PDB entry 7PFD | electron microscopy, 4.40 A resolution (low resolution: residue-level contacts below are approximate; hydrogen-bond / salt-bridge calls are withheld) | chains G and J of the 11 polymer chains in the assembly

# Chain G
Protein: Histone H2A type 1-B/E
Organism: Homo sapiens
Reference sequence: P04908 (H2A1B_HUMAN); residues 0-129 here correspond to UniProt positions 1-130 (UniProt number = residue number + 1)
Chain sequence (147 residues; numbered -17 to 129; the number before each row is that of its first residue; numbers below 1 keep their minus sign (His-17 is residue -17)):
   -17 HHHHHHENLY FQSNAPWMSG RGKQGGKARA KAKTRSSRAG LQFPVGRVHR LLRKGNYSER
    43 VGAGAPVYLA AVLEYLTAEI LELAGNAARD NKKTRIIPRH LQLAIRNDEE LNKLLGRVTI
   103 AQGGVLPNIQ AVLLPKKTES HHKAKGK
Unresolved in the structure: -17 to 9, 119-129
Construct notes: expression tag (-17 to -1)
UniProt features mapped onto this chain:
  - modified residue: Ser1 (N-acetylserine), Arg3 (Citrulline), Lys5 (N6-(2-hydroxyisobutyryl)lysine), Lys9 (N6-(2-hydroxyisobutyryl)lysine), Lys13 (N6-(beta-hydroxybutyryl)lysine), Lys36 (N6-(2-hydroxyisobutyryl)lysine), Lys74 (N6-(2-hydroxyisobutyryl)lysine), Lys75 (N6-(2-hydroxyisobutyryl)lysine), Lys95 (N6-(2-hydroxyisobutyryl)lysine), Gln104 (N5-methylglutamine), Lys118 (N6-(2-hydroxyisobutyryl)lysine), Lys119 (N6-crotonyllysine), Thr120 (Phosphothreonine), Lys125 (N6-crotonyllysine)
  - cross-link (Glycyl lysine isopeptide (Lys-Gly)): Lys13 (interchain with G-Cter in ubiquitin), Lys15 (interchain with G-Cter in ubiquitin), Lys119 (interchain with G-Cter in ubiquitin)

# Chain J
Molecule: 172-nt DNA strand
Organism: synthetic construct
Sequence (172 nucleotides; each row starts with the number of its first residue):
   602 CTTAATACTT ACATGACAGG ATGTATATAT CTGACACGTG CCTGGAGACT AGGGAGTAAT
   662 CCCCTTGGCG GTTAAAACGC GGGGGACAGC GCGTACGTGC GTTTAAGCGG TGCTAGAGCT
   722 GTCTACGACC AATTGAGCGG CCTCGGCACC GGGATTCTCC AGTATGGCGG CC

# Interface between chain G and chain J
Residue-residue contacts - 17 pairs, chain G then chain J:
  Ala12(G) with DG648(J); DA649(J)
  Ala14(G) with DG648(J)
  Lys15(G) with DA647(J); DG648(J)
  Thr16(G) with DA647(J)
  Arg17(G) with DA647(J)
  Ser18(G) with DA647(J)
  Arg20(G) with DG648(J)
  Gly28(G) with DG646(J); DA647(J)
  Arg29(G) with DG646(J)
  Arg32(G) with DG645(J); DG646(J)
  Arg42(G) with DG654(J)
  Arg77(G) with DC636(J); DA637(J)
Interface residues without a listed pair, chain G (13 interface residues in all): Arg11
Interface residues without a listed pair, chain J (10 interface residues in all): DG655, DA656

# Summary
13 residues of chain G and 10 residues of chain J are in contact.
Here chain G is Histone H2A type 1-B/E (Homo sapiens) and chain J is a 172-nt DNA strand (synthetic
construct). Entry 7PFD (Nucleosome 1 of the 4x197 nucleosome array containing H1) was determined by electron
microscopy together with 7PET, 7PEU, 7PEV, 7PEW, 7PEX, 7PEY and 16 further entries from the same study.
